PDB entry 7RWI | X-ray diffraction, 3.70 A resolution | chains F and H of the 8 polymer chains in the assembly

# Chain F
Protein: RNA polymerase sigma factor
Source organism: Mycobacterium tuberculosis
Reference sequence: A0A045IR27 (A0A045IR27_MYCTX); numbering as in UniProt (aligned over 1-177)
Chain sequence (177 residues; each row starts with the number of its first residue):
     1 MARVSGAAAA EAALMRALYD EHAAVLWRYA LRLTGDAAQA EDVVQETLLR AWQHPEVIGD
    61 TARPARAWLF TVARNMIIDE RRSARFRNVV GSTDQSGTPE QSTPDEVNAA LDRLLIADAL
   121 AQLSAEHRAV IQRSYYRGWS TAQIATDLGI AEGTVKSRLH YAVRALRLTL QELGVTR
Disordered / not traced: 1-3

# Chain H
Molecule: Nt DNA
Sequence (27 nucleotides; numbered 2 to 28; the number before each row is that of its first residue):
     2 CGTGTCAGTA GCTGTCACGG ATGCAGG
Disordered / not traced: 26-28

# Chain F / chain H interface
Residue-residue contacts (31):
  Val25(F) - DG9(H)  base contact
  Arg28(F) - DG9(H)  base contact
  Arg28(F) - DT10(H)  salt bridge to the phosphate
  Leu31(F) - DT10(H)  base contact
  Arg32(F) - DG9(H)  hydrogen bond to the phosphate
  Arg32(F) - DT10(H)  hydrogen bond to the phosphate
  Arg32(F) - DA11(H)  salt bridge to the phosphate
  Arg50(F) - DT4(H)  hydrogen bond to the base
  His54(F) - DT4(H)  base contact
  Glu56(F) - DG5(H)  base contact
  Val57(F) - DG5(H)  base contact
  Asp60(F) - DG5(H)  hydrogen bond to the base
  Arg63(F) - DG5(H)  hydrogen bond to the base
  Pro64(F) - DG5(H)  base contact
  Pro64(F) - DT6(H)  phosphate contact
  Pro64(F) - DC7(H)  phosphate contact
  Ala65(F) - DG5(H)  base contact
  Arg66(F) - DA8(H)  salt bridge to the phosphate
  Ala67(F) - DG5(H)  phosphate contact
  Ala67(F) - DT6(H)  sugar contact
  Ala67(F) - DA8(H)  hydrogen bond to the base
  Trp68(F) - DT4(H)  sugar contact
  Trp68(F) - DG5(H)  sugar contact
  Phe70(F) - DA8(H)  base contact
  Thr71(F) - DT4(H)  base contact
  Thr71(F) - DA8(H)  hydrogen bond to the base
  Val72(F) - DT4(H)  base contact
  Asn75(F) - DG3(H)  base contact
  Asn75(F) - DT4(H)  hydrogen bond to the base
  Asp79(F) - DC2(H)  hydrogen bond to the base
  Asp79(F) - DG3(H)  base contact

# In short
20 residues of chain F face 10 of chain H across their interface, with 9 hydrogen bonds and 3 salt bridges.
Among the polar pairs are Arg50(F)-DT4(H), Asp60(F)-DG5(H) and Arg63(F)-DG5(H).
Here chain F is RNA polymerase sigma factor (Mycobacterium tuberculosis) and chain H is Nt DNA. Entry 7RWI
(Mycobacterium tuberculosis RNA polymerase sigma L holoenzyme open promoter complex containing TNP-2198) was
determined by X-ray diffraction.
